4GHD - chains C and D of the 4 polymer chains in the assembly; structure by X-ray diffraction, 1.85 A resolution.

[Chain C (and D)]
Name: Homoprotocatechuate 2,3-dioxygenase
Organism: Brevibacterium fuscum
Notes: EC 1.13.11.15; chain D of this document is another copy of the same molecule, construct and numbering; everything in this record applies to it too
UniProt: Q45135 (Q45135_9MICO); residue numbers follow UniProt; this construct covers 1-365
Sequence (365 residues; numbered 1 to 365; the number before each row is that of its first residue):
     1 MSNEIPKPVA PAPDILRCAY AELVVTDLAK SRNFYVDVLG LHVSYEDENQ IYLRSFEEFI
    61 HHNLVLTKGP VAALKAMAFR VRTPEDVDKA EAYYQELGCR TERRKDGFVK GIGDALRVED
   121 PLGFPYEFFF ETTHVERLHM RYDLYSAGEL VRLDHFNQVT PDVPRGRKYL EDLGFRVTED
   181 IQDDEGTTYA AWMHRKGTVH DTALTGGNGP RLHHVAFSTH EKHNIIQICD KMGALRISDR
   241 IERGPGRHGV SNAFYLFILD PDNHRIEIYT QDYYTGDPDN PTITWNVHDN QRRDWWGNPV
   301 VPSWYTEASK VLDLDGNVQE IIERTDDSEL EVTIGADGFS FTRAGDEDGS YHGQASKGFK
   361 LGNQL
Disordered / not traced: 1, 358-365 (chain D: 1-2, 363-365)
Differences from the reference sequence: engineered mutation Phe257 (Tyr in Q45135)
Ion coordination: Fe2+: His155, His214, Glu267 (together with 2-(3,4-dihydroxyphenyl)acetic acid)
Ligand contacts: 2-(3,4-dihydroxyphenyl)acetic acid (DHY): His155, Asn157, Trp192, His200, His214, Arg243, His248, Val250, Ser251, Tyr255, Phe257, Glu267, Tyr269, Arg293, Asp294, Trp304
Reported in the primary citation:
  - binding site for 2-(3,4-dihydroxyphenyl)acetic acid: Arg243, His248, Arg293
  - conformationally variable residues: His248, Arg293
  - catalytic residues: His200 (citing earlier work)

[Interface between chain C and chain D]
Residue-residue contacts (67; chain C residue first):
  Leu16(C) - Asp277(D)
  Leu16(C) - Pro278(D)
  Arg17(C) - Tyr274(D)
  Arg17(C) - Asp277(D)  salt bridge
  Glu57(C) - Tyr273(D)
  Phe59(C) - Asp277(D)
  Phe59(C) - Asp279(D)
  Phe59(C) - Asn280(D)
  Phe59(C) - Pro281(D)
  Arg80(C) - Asp277(D)  salt bridge
  Arg80(C) - Asp279(D)  salt bridge
  Arg82(C) - Pro278(D)
  His134(C) - Asp279(D)  salt bridge
  Arg137(C) - Tyr273(D)
  Arg137(C) - Tyr274(D)  hydrogen bond (side chain-backbone)
  Arg137(C) - Asn280(D)  hydrogen bond
  Arg137(C) - Pro281(D)  hydrogen bond (side chain-backbone)
  Arg137(C) - Ile283(D)
  His139(C) - Asn252(D)  hydrogen bond (backbone-side chain)
  His139(C) - Tyr273(D)
  His139(C) - Ile283(D)
  Met140(C) - His248(D)
  Met140(C) - Gly249(D)
  Met140(C) - Asn252(D)
  Met140(C) - Trp295(D)  hydrophobic
  Tyr142(C) - Arg247(D)  hydrogen bond
  Tyr142(C) - Asn252(D)  hydrogen bond
  Tyr142(C) - Trp295(D)
  Arg152(C) - Asp272(D)  hydrogen bond (side chain-backbone)
  Arg152(C) - Tyr273(D)
  Arg152(C) - Tyr274(D)
  Arg176(C) - Arg82(D)
  His220(C) - Gln271(D)
  Glu221(C) - Glu221(D)
  Glu221(C) - Lys222(D)  salt bridge
  Glu221(C) - Gln271(D)  hydrogen bond
  Lys222(C) - Glu221(D)  salt bridge
  Arg247(C) - Tyr142(D)  hydrogen bond
  His248(C) - Met140(D)
  Gly249(C) - Met140(D)
  Asn252(C) - His139(D)  hydrogen bond (side chain-backbone)
  Asn252(C) - Met140(D)
  Asn252(C) - Tyr142(D)  hydrogen bond
  Gln271(C) - His220(D)
  Gln271(C) - Glu221(D)  hydrogen bond
  Asp272(C) - Arg152(D)  hydrogen bond (backbone-side chain)
  Tyr273(C) - Glu57(D)
  Tyr273(C) - Arg137(D)
  Tyr273(C) - His139(D)
  Tyr273(C) - Arg152(D)
  Tyr274(C) - Arg17(D)
  Tyr274(C) - Arg137(D)  hydrogen bond (backbone-side chain)
  Tyr274(C) - Arg152(D)
  Asp277(C) - Leu16(D)
  Asp277(C) - Arg17(D)  salt bridge
  Asp277(C) - Phe59(D)
  Asp277(C) - Arg80(D)  salt bridge
  Pro278(C) - Leu16(D)
  Pro278(C) - Arg82(D)
  Asp279(C) - Phe59(D)
  Asp279(C) - Arg80(D)  salt bridge
  Asp279(C) - His134(D)  salt bridge
  Asn280(C) - Arg137(D)  hydrogen bond
  Pro281(C) - Phe59(D)
  Ile283(C) - His139(D)
  Trp295(C) - Met140(D)  hydrophobic
  Trp295(C) - Tyr142(D)
Other interface residues (no listed pair), chain C (35 interface residues in all): Ile60, Phe130, Gly276, Trp285
Other interface residues (no listed pair), chain D (34 interface residues in all): Ile60, Phe130, Gly276, Trp285

[Overview]
Chain C and chain D form an interface of 35 and 34 residues respectively; the contacts include 15 hydrogen
bonds and 10 salt bridges. Polar contacts include Arg17(C)-Asp277(D), Arg80(C)-Asp277(D) and
Arg80(C)-Asp279(D). Chain C binds 2-(3,4-dihydroxyphenyl)acetic acid. From the paper: the catalytic residue
His200(C); a binding site for 2-(3,4-dihydroxyphenyl)acetic acid at Arg243(C), His248(C) and Arg293(C).
Chain C and chain D are both Homoprotocatechuate 2,3-dioxygenase (Brevibacterium fuscum); the structure,
Structure of Y257F variant of Homoprotocatechuate 2,3-Dioxygenase from B.fuscum in complex with HPCA at 1.85
Ang ..., was determined by X-ray diffraction (same publication as 4GHC, 4GHE, 4GHF, 4GHG and 4GHH).
